Entry 5DZV (X-ray diffraction, 3.60 A resolution); this record covers chains A and B.

[Chain A (and B)]
Protein: Protein Pcdha7
Organism: Mus musculus
Notes: chain B of this document is another copy of the same molecule, construct and numbering; everything in this record applies to it too
UniProt: Q91Y13 (Q91Y13_MOUSE); residues 1-531 here correspond to UniProt positions 30-560 (UniProt number = residue number + 29)
Amino-acid sequence (539 residues; row label = number of the first residue in the row):
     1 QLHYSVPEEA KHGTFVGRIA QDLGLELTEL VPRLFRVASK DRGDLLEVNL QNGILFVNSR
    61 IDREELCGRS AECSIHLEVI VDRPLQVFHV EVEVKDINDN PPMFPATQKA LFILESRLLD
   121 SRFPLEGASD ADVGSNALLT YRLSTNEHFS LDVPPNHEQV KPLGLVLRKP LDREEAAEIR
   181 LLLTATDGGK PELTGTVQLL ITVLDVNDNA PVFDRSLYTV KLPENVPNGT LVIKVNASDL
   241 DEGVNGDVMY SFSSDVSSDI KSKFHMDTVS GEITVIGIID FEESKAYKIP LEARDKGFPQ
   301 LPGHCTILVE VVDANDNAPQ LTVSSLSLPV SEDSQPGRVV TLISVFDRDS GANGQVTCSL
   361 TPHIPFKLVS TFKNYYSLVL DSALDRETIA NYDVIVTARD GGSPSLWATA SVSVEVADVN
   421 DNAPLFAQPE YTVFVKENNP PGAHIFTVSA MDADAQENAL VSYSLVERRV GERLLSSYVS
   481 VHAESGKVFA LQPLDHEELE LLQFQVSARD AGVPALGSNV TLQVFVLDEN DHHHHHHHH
Not modelled in the structure: 494-500, 529-539 (chain B: 157-159, 498-500, 529-539)
Sequence notes: expression tag (532-539)
Cystine bridges: C67-C73
Covalent attachments: alpha-D-mannopyranose (MAN) linked to T194, T196; N-acetylglucosamine (NAG) linked to N228; glycan linked to N236
Ion coordination: Ca2+ site 1: E8, E64, D96, I97, D99, D132; Ca2+ site 2: E8, E9, D62, E64, D99; Ca2+ site 3: N100, D130, D132, N136, D187; Ca2+ site 4: E115, E174, D205, V206, D208, D241; Ca2+ site 5: E115, D172, D208; Ca2+ site 6: N207, N209, D239, D241, N245, D295; Ca2+ site 7: E224, E282, D313, A314; Ca2+ site 8: E224, D280, E282, D316; Ca2+ site 9: N317, D347, D349, N353, D400; Ca2+ site 10: E332, E387, D418, V419, D421; Ca2+ site 11: E332, D385, E387, D421; Ca2+ site 12: N420, D452, D454, N458
What the authors report for this chain:
  - post-translational modification sites: T409, S449
  - Ca2+ coordination: D205, D208, N209
  - mutagenesis - P299F: abolished binding to alpha7 WT

[Interface between chain A and chain B]
Contacting residue pairs - 39 pairs, chain A then chain B:
  Q1(A) - F372(B)
  K40(A) - Y375(B)
  H76(A) - F372(B)
  H76(A) - Y375(B)
  E78(A) - L342(B)
  E78(A) - Y375(B)
  L85(A) - V339(B)
  L85(A) - V340(B)
  V87(A) - L342(B)  hydrophobic
  V87(A) - S377(B)
  H89(A) - T371(B)  hydrogen bond
  H89(A) - F372(B)
  H89(A) - Y375(B)
  E91(A) - F372(B)
  K109(A) - D255(B)
  L114(A) - Q300(B)
  R117(A) - P302(B)
  P124(A) - H304(B)
  E126(A) - D255(B)
  Q159(A) - K288(B)
  V160(A) - L217(B)
  V160(A) - K288(B)
  K161(A) - T306(B)
  P162(A) - T306(B)
  S216(A) - R122(B)
  L217(A) - V160(B)
  D255(A) - E126(B)
  F298(A) - F298(B)  hydrophobic
  P299(A) - P299(B)  hydrophobic
  Q300(A) - L114(B)
  L301(A) - L114(B)  hydrophobic
  P302(A) - R117(B)
  H304(A) - P124(B)
  T306(A) - P162(B)
  T371(A) - Q1(B)  hydrogen bond
  T371(A) - H89(B)
  F372(A) - H89(B)
  Y375(A) - H76(B)
  Y375(A) - H89(B)
Also at the interface, not in a pair above, chain A (36 interface residues in all): I80, Q86, R122, A210, R215, V339
Also at the interface, not in a pair above, chain B (32 interface residues in all): L85, K161, S216, S325, T341, K373
The authors on this interface:
  - specific contacts: K109(A)-D255(B), F298(A)-F298(B) (hydrophobic contact)
  - interface residues, chain A: K40(A), H76(A), E78(A), I80(A), L85(A), V87(A), H89(A), E91(A), P299(A), V339(A), T371(A), F372(A), Y375(A)
  - interface residues, chain B: L342(B)

[In short]
36 residues of chain A face 32 of chain B across their interface; the contacts include 2 hydrogen bonds. Among
the polar pairs are H89(A)-T371(B) and T371(A)-Q1(B). The authors report a contact between K109(A) and
D255(B); a hydrophobic contact between F298(A) and F298(B). The paper reports that P299F of chain A abolishes
binding to alpha7 WT; interface residues K40(A), H76(A) and L342(B) among others.
Both chains are Protein Pcdha7 (Mus musculus). Entry 5DZV (Protocadherin alpha 7 extracellular cadherin
domains 1-5) was determined by X-ray diffraction (same publication as 5DZW, 5DZX and 5DZY).
